PDB entry 3IR5 | X-ray diffraction, 2.30 A resolution | chains A and B of the 3 polymer chains in the assembly

[Chain A]
Protein: Respiratory nitrate reductase 1 alpha chain
Source organism: Escherichia coli K-12
Notes: EC 1.7.99.4; fragment: NarG
Reference sequence: P09152 (NARG_ECOLI); residues 0-1246 here correspond to UniProt positions 1-1247 (UniProt number = residue number + 1)
Amino-acid sequence (1247 residues; numbered 0 to 1246; the number before each row is that of its first residue; numbering starts at 0):
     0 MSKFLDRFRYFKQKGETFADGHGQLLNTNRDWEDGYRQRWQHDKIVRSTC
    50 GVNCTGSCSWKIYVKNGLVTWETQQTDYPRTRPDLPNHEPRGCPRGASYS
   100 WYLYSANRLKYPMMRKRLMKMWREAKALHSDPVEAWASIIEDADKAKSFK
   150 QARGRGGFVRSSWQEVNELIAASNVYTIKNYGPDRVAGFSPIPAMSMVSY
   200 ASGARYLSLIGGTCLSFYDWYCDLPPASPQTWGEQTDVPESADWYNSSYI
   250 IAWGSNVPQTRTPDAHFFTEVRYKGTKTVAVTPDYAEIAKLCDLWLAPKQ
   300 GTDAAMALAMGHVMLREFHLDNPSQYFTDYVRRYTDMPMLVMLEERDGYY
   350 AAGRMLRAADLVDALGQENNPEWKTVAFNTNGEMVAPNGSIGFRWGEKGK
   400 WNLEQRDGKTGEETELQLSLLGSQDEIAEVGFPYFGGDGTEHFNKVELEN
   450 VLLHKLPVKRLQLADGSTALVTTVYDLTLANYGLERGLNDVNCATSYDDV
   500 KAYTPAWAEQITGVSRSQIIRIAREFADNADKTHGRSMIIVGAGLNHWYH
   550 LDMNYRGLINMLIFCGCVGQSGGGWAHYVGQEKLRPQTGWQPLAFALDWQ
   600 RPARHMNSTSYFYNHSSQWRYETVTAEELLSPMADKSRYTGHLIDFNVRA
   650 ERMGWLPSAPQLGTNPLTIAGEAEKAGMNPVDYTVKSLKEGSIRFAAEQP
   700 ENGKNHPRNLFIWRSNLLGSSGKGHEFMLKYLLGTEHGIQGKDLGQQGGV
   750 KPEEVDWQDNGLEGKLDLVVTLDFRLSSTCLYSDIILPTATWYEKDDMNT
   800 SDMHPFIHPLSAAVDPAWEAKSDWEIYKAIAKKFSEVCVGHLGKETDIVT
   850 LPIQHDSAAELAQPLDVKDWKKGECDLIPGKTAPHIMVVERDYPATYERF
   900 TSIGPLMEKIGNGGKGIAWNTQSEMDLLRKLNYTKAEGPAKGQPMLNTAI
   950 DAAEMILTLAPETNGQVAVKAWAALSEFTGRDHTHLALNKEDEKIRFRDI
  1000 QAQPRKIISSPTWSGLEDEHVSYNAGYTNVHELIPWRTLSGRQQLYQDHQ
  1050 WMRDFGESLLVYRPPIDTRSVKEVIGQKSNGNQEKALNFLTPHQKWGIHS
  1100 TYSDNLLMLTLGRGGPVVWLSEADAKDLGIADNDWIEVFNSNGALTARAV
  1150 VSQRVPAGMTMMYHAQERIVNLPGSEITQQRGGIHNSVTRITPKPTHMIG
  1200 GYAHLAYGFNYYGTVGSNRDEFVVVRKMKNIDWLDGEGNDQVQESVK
Not modelled in the structure: 0, 1245-1246
Differences from the reference sequence: engineered mutation C49 (His50 in P09152)
Bound ions: 4Fe-4S cluster Fe: C49, C53, C57, C92; molybdenum(VI) ion: D222 (together with MD1)
Small-molecule neighbours:
  - MD1 (phosphoric acid 4-(2-amino-4-oxo-3,4,5,6,-tetrahydro-pteridin-6-yl)-2-hydroxy-3,4-dimercapto-but-3-en-yl ester guanylate ester), molecule 1: G50, V51, N52, P190, S198, Y220, D222, H546, W712, R713, S714, N715, L716, S719, S720, K722, L771, D772, F773, R774, S776, T788, W791, K794, D822, T1090, H1092, I1097, H1098, S1099, T1100, H1163, H1184, N1185, T1188, N1217, R1218
  - MD1, molecule 2: N52, C53, R94, D222, W252, G253, S254, N255, Q258, T259, R260, V280, T281, P282, D283, A285, P297, Q299, G300, D302, G541, A542, G543, L544, W547, Y577, V578, G579, L1089, P1091, H1092, Q1093, G1096, I1097, H1098, Y1162, H1163, R1218
  - 4Fe-4S cluster (SF4): T48, C49, V51, C53, G55, S56, C57, W59, G91, C92, R94, G95, P262, I1097, Y1101
What the authors report for this chain:
  - 4Fe-4S cluster coordination: C53, C57, C92
  - molybdenum(VI) ion coordination: D222
  - binding site for MD1: G50, N52, C53, R94
  - mutagenesis - H49C: abolished catalytic activity on benzyl viologen
  - binding site for phosphatidyl glycerol: R6

[Chain B]
Protein: Respiratory nitrate reductase 1 beta chain
Source organism: Escherichia coli K-12
Notes: EC 1.7.99.4; fragment: NarH
Reference sequence: P11349 (NARH_ECOLI); numbering as in UniProt (aligned over 1-512)
Amino-acid sequence (512 residues; row label = number of the first residue in the row):
     1 MKIRSQVGMVLNLDKCIGCHTCSVTCKNVWTSREGVEYAWFNNVETKPGQ
    51 GFPTDWENQEKYKGGWIRKINGKLQPRMGNRAMLLGKIFANPHLPGIDDY
   101 YEPFDFDYQNLHTAPEGSKSQPIARPRSLITGERMAKIEKGPNWEDDLGG
   151 EFDKLAKDKNFDNIQKAMYSQFENTFMMYLPRLCEHCLNPACVATCPSGA
   201 IYKREEDGIVLIDQDKCRGWRMCITGCPYKKIYFNWKSGKSEKCIFCYPR
   251 IEAGQPTVCSETCVGRIRYLGVLLYDADAIERAASTENEKDLYQRQLDVF
   301 LDPNDPKVIEQAIKDGIPLSVIEAAQQSPVYKMAMEWKLALPLHPEYRTL
   351 PMVWYVPPLSPIQSAADAGELGSNGILPDVESLRIPVQYLANLLTAGDTK
   401 PVLRALKRMLAMRHYKRAETVDGKVDTRALEEVGLTEAQAQEMYRYLAIA
   451 NYEDRFVVPSSHRELAREAFPEKNGCGFTFGDGCHGSDTKFNLFNSRRID
   501 AIDVTSKTEPHP
Not modelled in the structure: 510-512
Bound ions: 4Fe-4S cluster Fe site 1: C16, C19, C22, C263; 4Fe-4S cluster Fe site 2: C26, C244, C247, C259; 4Fe-4S cluster Fe site 3: C184, C187, C192, C227; 3Fe-4S cluster Fe: C196, C217, C223
Small-molecule neighbours:
  - 3Fe-4S cluster (F3S): T195, C196, P197, S198, I201, I212, C217, R218, G219, W220, R221, M222, C223, S241
  - heme (HEM): I88, F89, W220, R221
  - 4Fe-4S cluster (SF4), molecule 1: C16, I17, G18, C19, H20, T21, C22, V44, P181, C263, V264, G265, I267, R268
  - 4Fe-4S cluster (SF4), molecule 2: C26, W30, F41, N42, L183, C244, I245, F246, C247, T257, V258, C259
  - 4Fe-4S cluster (SF4), molecule 3: C184, E185, H186, C187, P190, A191, C192, V210, C227, P228, Y229, I232, K243

[Interface between chain A and chain B]
Residue-residue contacts (273; chain A residue first):
  S1(A) with S487(B), hydrogen bond (backbone-side chain); T489(B), hydrogen bond (backbone-side chain); F491(B), hydrogen bond (backbone-backbone)
  K2(A) with D215(B), salt bridge; H485(B); G486(B); S487(B)
  D5(A) with S487(B); D488(B), hydrogen bond (side chain-backbone); T489(B), hydrogen bond
  R8(A) with D488(B); T489(B)
  E15(A) with K2(B), salt bridge
  T16(A) with K2(B), hydrogen bond (backbone-side chain)
  F17(A) with K2(B); R4(B); A277(B); D278(B)
  A18(A) with A277(B); D278(B), hydrogen bond (backbone-side chain); E281(B)
  H21(A) with W66(B); N189(B), hydrogen bond; E281(B)
  L24(A) with E205(B)
  N28(A) with G486(B); S487(B); D488(B), hydrogen bond
  R29(A) with R204(B); E206(B), salt bridge
  D30(A) with G486(B), hydrogen bond (side chain-backbone); R498(B), salt bridge
  W31(A) with Y202(B), hydrogen bond; L211(B), hydrophobic; I212(B); D213(B); Q214(B)
  E32(A) with Y202(B), hydrogen bond; R204(B), salt bridge; L211(B); Y248(B), hydrogen bond (backbone-side chain)
  Y35(A) with W30(B); E242(B), hydrogen bond; I245(B), hydrophobic; Y248(B); P249(B)
  R36(A) with Y248(B); P249(B); E252(B), salt bridge; R463(B)
  Q37(A) with G477(B); T479(B)
  R38(A) with N28(B), hydrogen bond (side chain-backbone); V29(B), hydrogen bond (side chain-backbone); W30(B)
  W39(A) with V29(B), hydrophobic; W30(B), hydrophobic; R250(B); V258(B), hydrophobic
  W70(A) with N28(B); V29(B), hydrophobic
  E71(A) with N28(B)
  T72(A) with T262(B)
  Q73(A) with T21(B); T262(B), hydrogen bond (side chain-backbone); V264(B)
  R79(A) with N451(B); E453(B), salt bridge
  D83(A) with I449(B)
  L84(A) with I449(B)
  P85(A) with R266(B); A448(B); I449(B)
  N86(A) with R266(B); N451(B), hydrogen bond
  E88(A) with R266(B), salt bridge; Y452(B); R455(B), salt bridge
  P89(A) with E261(B); C263(B)
  R90(A) with V264(B)
  G91(A) with V264(B)
  C92(A) with T21(B); V264(B)
  P93(A) with C19(B); T21(B)
  A96(A) with V24(B); N28(B), hydrogen bond (backbone-side chain)
  S97(A) with V24(B)
  S99(A) with N28(B)
  W100(A) with Y108(B)
  A105(A) with Y108(B); Q109(B), hydrogen bond (backbone-side chain); H112(B)
  N106(A) with Y108(B); L111(B); H112(B), hydrogen bond
  R107(A) with H112(B)
  K115(A) with E116(B), salt bridge
  G153(A) with Q121(B); P122(B)
  R154(A) with P115(B); G117(B); S118(B); S120(B); Q121(B)
  G155(A) with A114(B); P115(B); E116(B)
  G156(A) with A114(B), hydrogen bond (backbone-backbone); P115(B); E116(B)
  Y244(A) with Y444(B), hydrogen bond; A448(B); I449(B)
  S247(A) with R417(B), hydrogen bond (backbone-side chain); V421(B)
  P257(A) with I17(B), hydrophobic
  T261(A) with I17(B); C19(B); V264(B)
  P262(A) with V264(B), hydrophobic
  A264(A) with I17(B), hydrophobic
  H265(A) with G265(B); R266(B)
  T268(A) with K15(B)
  E269(A) with K15(B), salt bridge; R266(B), salt bridge; L447(B); A448(B)
  R271(A) with D14(B), salt bridge; L359(B); R413(B), hydrogen bond (backbone-side chain)
  Y272(A) with N12(B), hydrogen bond; D14(B), hydrogen bond; K15(B); M409(B); M412(B), hydrophobic; K416(B); Y444(B); L447(B), hydrophobic; A448(B), hydrophobic
  K273(A) with K416(B); R417(B); T420(B), hydrogen bond (backbone-side chain); Y444(B)
  G274(A) with L377(B); R413(B); K416(B); R417(B), hydrogen bond (backbone-side chain)
  T275(A) with R413(B), hydrogen bond (backbone-side chain); R417(B)
  K276(A) with I376(B), hydrogen bond (side chain-backbone); R417(B)
  P282(A) with F172(B)
  Y284(A) with T175(B); F176(B), hydrophobic; M177(B); P361(B); R384(B)
  A285(A) with M177(B)
  E286(A) with I17(B); D147(B); M177(B); Y179(B), hydrogen bond
  A288(A) with P361(B)
  K289(A) with L13(B), hydrogen bond (side chain-backbone); D14(B), hydrogen bond (side chain-backbone); C16(B), hydrogen bond (side chain-backbone); M177(B)
  L290(A) with D14(B); C16(B)
  C291(A) with S360(B); P361(B)
  D292(A) with P361(B); I362(B), hydrogen bond (backbone-backbone); P378(B); R413(B), salt bridge
  L293(A) with I362(B), hydrophobic
  W294(A) with F172(B), hydrophobic; R384(B)
  S516(A) with D367(B); A368(B), hydrogen bond (side chain-backbone)
  Q517(A) with A368(B)
  R520(A) with A368(B), hydrogen bond (side chain-backbone); G369(B); E370(B); I376(B)
  E524(A) with I376(B)
  N528(A) with R417(B), hydrogen bond
  K531(A) with D422(B)
  R535(A) with T420(B), hydrogen bond (side chain-backbone)
  L775(A) with L111(B); H112(B)
  L780(A) with L111(B); Q121(B); P122(B)
  Y781(A) with Q121(B), hydrogen bond
  K1094(A) with G18(B), hydrogen bond (side chain-backbone); D146(B), salt bridge; D147(B), salt bridge
  W1095(A) with H20(B); N143(B); D146(B)
  D1103(A) with Y108(B), hydrogen bond (backbone-side chain)
  L1105(A) with F104(B); D105(B); F106(B), hydrophobic; Y108(B)
  L1106(A) with K27(B); N28(B)
  L1108(A) with F106(B), hydrophobic; Y108(B)
  T1109(A) with W40(B); Y101(B); F104(B); P142(B)
  L1110(A) with W40(B), hydrophobic; N143(B), hydrogen bond (backbone-side chain)
  R1112(A) with W144(B), hydrogen bond (side chain-backbone); G149(B), hydrogen bond (side chain-backbone)
  G1113(A) with F106(B); I138(B)
  W1118(A) with D146(B); D147(B)
  E1121(A) with E151(B); F152(B), hydrogen bond (side chain-backbone)
  K1125(A) with E151(B), salt bridge
  D1131(A) with W144(B); K154(B), salt bridge
  N1132(A) with K137(B), hydrogen bond (backbone-side chain); I138(B), hydrogen bond (side chain-backbone); E139(B); W144(B)
  W1134(A) with K137(B)
  R1147(A) with K137(B); I138(B); W144(B)
  V1150(A) with G149(B); G150(B), hydrogen bond (backbone-backbone); E151(B)
  S1151(A) with L148(B), hydrogen bond (side chain-backbone)
  Q1152(A) with F152(B); Y169(B), hydrogen bond (side chain-backbone); S170(B); Q171(B); F172(B); T175(B), hydrogen bond
  R1153(A) with D147(B), hydrogen bond (side chain-backbone); F172(B)
  P1155(A) with F172(B), hydrophobic
  R1167(A) with Q121(B), hydrogen bond (backbone-side chain); I123(B)
  I1168(A) with L111(B); I123(B); A124(B), hydrogen bond (backbone-backbone)
  V1169(A) with F106(B), hydrophobic; I123(B); A124(B)
  N1170(A) with A124(B), hydrogen bond (backbone-backbone); P126(B)
  L1171(A) with I123(B)
  R1180(A) with S120(B); Q121(B), hydrogen bond (side chain-backbone); I123(B)
  W1232(A) with R125(B); A136(B)
  L1233(A) with S120(B), hydrogen bond (backbone-side chain)
  D1234(A) with R125(B), salt bridge
  E1236(A) with R125(B), salt bridge; R134(B), salt bridge
  N1238(A) with R125(B), hydrogen bond (backbone-side chain)
  Q1240(A) with A136(B)
Also at the interface, not in a pair above, chain A (139 interface residues in all): L4, Q12, D33, K60, T75, P82, L108, R116, F157, Y248, Q258, D283, A296, T532, E735, N1104, M1107, G1111, D1133, V1149, V1154, Q1242
Also at the interface, not in a pair above, chain B (137 interface residues in all): T25, R33, K119, G141, E173, I280, P358, L371, G375, A450

[Summary]
139 residues of chain A and 137 residues of chain B are in contact, with 60 hydrogen bonds and 21 salt
bridges. Polar pairs include K2(A)-D215(B), E15(A)-K2(B) and R29(A)-E206(B). The paper reports a binding site
for MD1 at G50(A), N52(A) and C53(A) among others; H49C of chain A abolishes catalytic activity on benzyl
viologen.
Chain A is Respiratory nitrate reductase 1 alpha chain and chain B is Respiratory nitrate reductase 1 beta
chain, both from Escherichia coli K-12; the structure, Crystal structure of NarGHI mutant NarG-H49C, was
determined by X-ray diffraction (same publication as 3IR6 and 3IR7).
